PDB entry 2UXH | X-ray diffraction, 2.40 A resolution | chains A and B

# Chain A (and B)
Protein: Hth-type transcriptional regulator ttgr
From: Pseudomonas putida
Notes: chain B of this document is another copy of the same molecule, construct and numbering; everything in this record applies to it too
Reference sequence: Q9AIU0 (TTGR_PSEPU); numbering as in UniProt (aligned over 1-210)
Sequence (210 residues; row label = number of the first residue in the row):
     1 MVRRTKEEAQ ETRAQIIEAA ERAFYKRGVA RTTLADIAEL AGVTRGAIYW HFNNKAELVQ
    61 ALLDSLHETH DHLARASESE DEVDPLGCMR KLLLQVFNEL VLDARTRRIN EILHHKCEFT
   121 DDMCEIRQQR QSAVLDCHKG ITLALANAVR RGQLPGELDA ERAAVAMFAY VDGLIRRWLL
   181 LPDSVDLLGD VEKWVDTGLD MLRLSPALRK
Unresolved in the structure: 1-4 (chain B: 1-5)
Residues lining bound ligands: 3,5,7,3',4'-pentahydroxyflavone (QUE): Leu-66, Met-89, Leu-92, Leu-93, Val-96, Asn-110, His-114, Cys-137, Ile-141, Met-167, Phe-168, Val-171, Asp-172, Ile-175
Swiss-Prot annotation at these positions:
  - DNA-binding region: Thr-33 to Phe-52 (H-T-H motif)
What the authors report for this chain:
  - self-association interface (contacts with another copy of this molecule): Ala-30, Arg-31, Glu-118, Asp-122, Arg-162 to Leu-180, Val-191 to Ser-205
  - binding site for 3,5,7,3',4'-pentahydroxyflavone: Leu-66, Leu-92, Leu-93, Val-96, Asn-110, His-114, Ile-141, Phe-168, Val-171, Ile-175

# How chain A and chain B interact
Contacting residue pairs (95):
  Lys-26(A) / Asp-121(B)  salt bridge
  Arg-27(A) / Thr-120(B)
  Gly-28(A) / Glu-118(B)
  Gly-28(A) / Thr-120(B)
  Val-29(A) / Glu-118(B)  hydrogen bond (backbone-side chain)
  Ala-30(A) / Arg-31(B)
  Ala-30(A) / Glu-118(B)  hydrogen bond (backbone-side chain)
  Arg-31(A) / Ala-30(B)
  Arg-31(A) / Arg-31(B)
  Arg-31(A) / Thr-120(B)
  Arg-31(A) / Asp-122(B)  salt bridge
  His-115(A) / Glu-118(B)
  His-115(A) / Phe-119(B)  hydrogen bond (backbone-backbone)
  Lys-116(A) / Glu-118(B)
  Lys-116(A) / Phe-119(B)  hydrogen bond (side chain-backbone)
  Cys-117(A) / Glu-118(B)
  Glu-118(A) / Arg-27(B)
  Glu-118(A) / Gly-28(B)
  Glu-118(A) / Val-29(B)  hydrogen bond (side chain-backbone)
  Glu-118(A) / Ala-30(B)  hydrogen bond (side chain-backbone)
  Glu-118(A) / His-115(B)
  Glu-118(A) / Lys-116(B)
  Glu-118(A) / Cys-117(B)
  Glu-118(A) / Glu-118(B)
  Phe-119(A) / Glu-111(B)
  Phe-119(A) / His-115(B)  hydrogen bond (backbone-backbone)
  Phe-119(A) / Lys-116(B)  hydrogen bond (backbone-side chain)
  Phe-119(A) / Leu-180(B)  hydrophobic
  Thr-120(A) / Lys-26(B)
  Thr-120(A) / Arg-27(B)
  Thr-120(A) / Arg-31(B)  hydrogen bond
  Asp-122(A) / Arg-31(B)  salt bridge
  Arg-127(A) / Glu-111(B)  salt bridge
  Arg-127(A) / Leu-179(B)  hydrogen bond (side chain-backbone)
  Arg-127(A) / Leu-180(B)
  Arg-130(A) / Leu-180(B)
  Gln-131(A) / Leu-180(B)  hydrogen bond (side chain-backbone)
  Gln-131(A) / Leu-181(B)
  Val-134(A) / Arg-177(B)
  Val-134(A) / Leu-180(B)  hydrophobic
  Leu-135(A) / Leu-181(B)  hydrophobic
  His-138(A) / Arg-177(B)  hydrogen bond
  Arg-162(A) / Lys-193(B)
  Arg-162(A) / Trp-194(B)
  Val-165(A) / Leu-174(B)  hydrophobic
  Val-165(A) / Trp-194(B)  hydrophobic
  Ala-166(A) / Tyr-170(B)
  Ala-166(A) / Thr-197(B)
  Ala-169(A) / Ala-169(B)
  Ala-169(A) / Tyr-170(B)
  Ala-169(A) / Gly-173(B)
  Ala-169(A) / Leu-174(B)
  Tyr-170(A) / Ala-166(B)
  Asp-172(A) / Arg-176(B)  salt bridge
  Gly-173(A) / Ala-169(B)
  Gly-173(A) / Arg-176(B)
  Leu-174(A) / Val-165(B)  hydrophobic
  Leu-174(A) / Ala-169(B)
  Arg-176(A) / His-114(B)  hydrogen bond (side chain-backbone)
  Arg-176(A) / Arg-176(B)
  Arg-177(A) / Val-134(B)
  Arg-177(A) / His-138(B)  hydrogen bond
  Arg-177(A) / Val-165(B)
  Leu-179(A) / Arg-127(B)  hydrogen bond (backbone-side chain)
  Leu-180(A) / Phe-119(B)  hydrophobic
  Leu-180(A) / Arg-127(B)  hydrogen bond (backbone-side chain)
  Leu-180(A) / Arg-130(B)
  Leu-180(A) / Gln-131(B)  hydrogen bond (backbone-side chain)
  Leu-180(A) / Val-134(B)  hydrophobic
  Leu-181(A) / Gln-131(B)
  Leu-181(A) / Val-134(B)  hydrophobic
  Leu-181(A) / Leu-135(B)  hydrophobic
  Val-185(A) / Val-165(B)  hydrophobic
  Lys-193(A) / Arg-162(B)
  Lys-193(A) / Ala-207(B)
  Trp-194(A) / Arg-162(B)
  Trp-194(A) / Val-165(B)  hydrophobic
  Asp-196(A) / Ala-207(B)
  Thr-197(A) / Met-201(B)
  Thr-197(A) / Ser-205(B)
  Thr-197(A) / Ala-207(B)
  Thr-197(A) / Leu-208(B)
  Asp-200(A) / Ser-205(B)  hydrogen bond
  Asp-200(A) / Pro-206(B)
  Asp-200(A) / Ala-207(B)  hydrogen bond (side chain-backbone)
  Met-201(A) / Thr-197(B)
  Leu-204(A) / Leu-204(B)
  Ser-205(A) / Thr-197(B)
  Ser-205(A) / Asp-200(B)  hydrogen bond
  Pro-206(A) / Asp-200(B)
  Pro-206(A) / Leu-204(B)
  Ala-207(A) / Lys-193(B)
  Ala-207(A) / Thr-197(B)
  Ala-207(A) / Asp-200(B)
  Leu-208(A) / Thr-197(B)
Also at the interface, not in a pair above, chain A (48 interface residues in all): Glu-111, Asp-121, Phe-168, Pro-182
Also at the interface, not in a pair above, chain B (49 interface residues in all): Leu-113, Phe-168, Asp-172, Val-185, Asp-196

# Summary
Chain A and chain B form an interface of 48 and 49 residues respectively; the contacts include 20 hydrogen
bonds and 5 salt bridges. Polar contacts include Lys-26(A)/Asp-121(B), Arg-31(A)/Asp-122(B) and
Arg-127(A)/Glu-111(B). From the paper: a binding site for 3,5,7,3',4'-pentahydroxyflavone at Leu-66(A),
Leu-92(A) and Leu-93(A) among others; a self-association interface involving Ala-30(A), Arg-31(A) and
Glu-118(A) among others.
Chain A and chain B are both Hth-type transcriptional regulator ttgr (Pseudomonas putida); the structure, TtgR
in complex with Quercetin, was determined by X-ray diffraction together with 2UXI, 2UXO, 2UXP and 2UXU from
the same study.
